8ILM - chains B and K of the 19 polymer chains in the assembly; structure by electron microscopy, 3.30 A resolution.

Chain B (and K):
Protein: Ribulose bisphosphate carboxylase large chain
Source organism: Synechococcus elongatus PCC 6301
Notes: EC 4.1.1.39; chain K of this document is another copy of the same molecule, construct and numbering; everything in this record applies to it too
UniProt: P00880 (RBL_SYNP6); residues 1-472 here = UniProt positions 1-472
Amino-acid sequence (472 residues; row label = number of the first residue in the row):
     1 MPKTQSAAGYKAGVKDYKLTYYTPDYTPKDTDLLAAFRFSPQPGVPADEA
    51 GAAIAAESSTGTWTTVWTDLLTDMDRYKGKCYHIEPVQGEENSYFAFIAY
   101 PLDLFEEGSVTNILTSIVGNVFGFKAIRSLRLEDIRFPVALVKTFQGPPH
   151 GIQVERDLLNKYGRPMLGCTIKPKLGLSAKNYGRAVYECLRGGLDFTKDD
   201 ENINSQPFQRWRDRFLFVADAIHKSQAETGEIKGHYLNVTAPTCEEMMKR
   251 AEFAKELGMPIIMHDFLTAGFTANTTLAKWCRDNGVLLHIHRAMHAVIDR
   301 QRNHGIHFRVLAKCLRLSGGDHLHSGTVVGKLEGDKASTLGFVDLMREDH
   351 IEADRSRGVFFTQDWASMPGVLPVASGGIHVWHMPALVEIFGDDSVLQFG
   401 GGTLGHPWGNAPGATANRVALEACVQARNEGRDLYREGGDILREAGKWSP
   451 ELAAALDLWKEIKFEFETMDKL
Unresolved in the structure: 1-13, 467-472

Interface between chain B and chain K:
Residue-residue contacts - 10 pairs, chain B then chain K:
  V154(B) - D213(K)
  D157(B) - K180(K)
  L158(B) - F217(K)  hydrophobic
  Y162(B) - K180(K)
  R282(B) - R210(K)
  R282(B) - R212(K)
  D283(B) - R212(K)  hydrogen bond (backbone-side chain)
  D283(B) - K249(K)  salt bridge
  N284(B) - R212(K)
  G285(B) - R212(K)
Also at the interface, not in a pair above, chain B (10 interface residues in all): N160, S367
Also at the interface, not in a pair above, chain K (8 interface residues in all): S178, P207

Overview:
The interface between chain B and chain K involves 10 residues on one side and 8 on the other; the contacts
include 1 hydrogen bond and 1 salt bridge. Polar contacts include D283(B)-K249(K) and D283(B)-R212(K).
Both chains are Ribulose bisphosphate carboxylase large chain (Synechococcus elongatus PCC 6301). Entry 8ILM
(The cryo-EM structure of eight Rubisco large subunits (RbcL), two Arabidopsis thaliana Rubisco accumulation
factors 1 ...) was determined by electron microscopy, deposited together with 8ILB, 8IO2, 8IOJ and 8IOL.
